Entry 3GGC (X-ray diffraction, 2.78 A resolution); this record covers chains A and B.

# Chain A (and B)
Molecule: Hypoxanthine-guanine phosphoribosyltransferase
From: Homo sapiens
Notes: EC 2.4.2.8; chain B of this document is another copy of the same molecule, construct and numbering; everything in this record applies to it too
UniProtKB: P00492 (HPRT_HUMAN); residues 1-217 here correspond to UniProt positions 2-218 (UniProt number = residue number + 1)
Amino-acid sequence (217 residues; numbered 1 to 217; the number before each row is that of its first residue):
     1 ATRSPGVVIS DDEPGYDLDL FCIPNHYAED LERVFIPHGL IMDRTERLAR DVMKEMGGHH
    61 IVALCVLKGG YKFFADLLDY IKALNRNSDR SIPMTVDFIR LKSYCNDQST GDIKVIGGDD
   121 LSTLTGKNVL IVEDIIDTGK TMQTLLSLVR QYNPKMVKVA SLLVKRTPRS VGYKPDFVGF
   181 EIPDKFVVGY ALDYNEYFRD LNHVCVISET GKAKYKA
Disordered / not traced: 1-3, 106-107 (chain B: 1-2, 59, 117)
Ligand contacts: 9-(2-phosphonoethoxyethyl)hypoxanthine (H26; {2-[2-(6-oxo-1,6-dihydro-9H-purin-9-yl)ethoxy]ethyl}phosphonic acid): Thr110, Ile135, Ile136, Asp137, Thr138, Gly139, Lys140, Thr141, Lys165, Lys185, Phe186, Val187, Leu192
Curated features (UniProtKB/Swiss-Prot):
  - active site: Asp137 (Proton acceptor)
  - binding site (GMP): Lys68, Glu133 to Thr141, Lys165, Lys185 to Val187, Asp193
  - binding site (Mg(2+)): Asp193
  - modified residue: Ala1 (N-acetylalanine), Lys102 (N6-acetyllysine), Thr141 (Phosphothreonine)
  - cross-link: Lys114 (Glycyl lysine isopeptide (Lys-Gly) (interchain with G-Cter in SUMO1))

# How chain A and chain B interact
Residue-residue contacts (35; chain A residue first):
  Gly6(A) - Leu20(B)
  Val7(A) - Tyr16(B)  hydrophobic
  Tyr16(A) - Val7(B)  hydrophobic
  Tyr16(A) - Tyr16(B)
  Tyr16(A) - Leu40(B)
  Asp19(A) - Arg47(B)  hydrogen bond (backbone-side chain)
  Leu20(A) - Gly6(B)
  Leu20(A) - Val7(B)  hydrophobic
  Leu20(A) - Arg44(B)  hydrogen bond (backbone-side chain)
  Leu20(A) - Arg47(B)
  Phe21(A) - Leu40(B)  hydrophobic
  Phe21(A) - Asp43(B)
  Phe21(A) - Arg44(B)
  Phe21(A) - Arg47(B)  hydrogen bond (backbone-side chain)
  Phe21(A) - Arg50(B)
  Cys22(A) - Glu46(B)
  Cys22(A) - Arg47(B)
  Pro37(A) - Asp43(B)
  His38(A) - Asp43(B)  hydrogen bond (backbone-side chain)
  Gly39(A) - Gly39(B)
  Gly39(A) - Asp43(B)  hydrogen bond (backbone-side chain)
  Leu40(A) - Phe21(B)  hydrophobic
  Leu40(A) - Pro37(B)  hydrophobic
  Asp43(A) - Phe21(B)
  Asp43(A) - Pro37(B)
  Asp43(A) - His38(B)  hydrogen bond (side chain-backbone)
  Asp43(A) - Gly39(B)  hydrogen bond (side chain-backbone)
  Asp43(A) - His203(B)  salt bridge
  Arg44(A) - Leu20(B)  hydrogen bond (side chain-backbone)
  Arg44(A) - Phe21(B)
  Glu46(A) - Cys22(B)
  Arg47(A) - Asp19(B)  hydrogen bond (side chain-backbone)
  Arg47(A) - Leu20(B)
  Arg47(A) - Phe21(B)  hydrogen bond (side chain-backbone)
  Arg47(A) - Cys22(B)
Interface residues without a listed pair, chain A (18 interface residues in all): Ser4, Ile23, His203

# Summary
18 residues of chain A and 17 residues of chain B are in contact, with 10 hydrogen bonds and 1 salt bridge.
Among the polar pairs are Asp43(A)-His203(B), Asp19(A)-Arg47(B) and Leu20(A)-Arg44(B). Bound to chain A:
9-(2-phosphonoethoxyethyl)hypoxanthine.
Chain A and chain B are both Hypoxanthine-guanine phosphoribosyltransferase (Homo sapiens); the structure,
Human hypoxanthine-guanine phosphoribosyltransferase in complex with 9-(2-phosphonoethoxyethyl)hypoxanthine,
was determined by X-ray diffraction, deposited together with 3GEP and 3GGJ.
